PDB entry 9EP4 | electron microscopy, 3.20 A resolution | chains A and B of the 3 polymer chains in the assembly

Chain A:
Protein: Integrator complex subunit 8
From: Homo sapiens
UniProtKB: Q75QN2 (INT8_HUMAN); residue numbers follow UniProt; this construct covers 1-995
Amino-acid sequence (995 residues; numbered 1 to 995; the number before each row is that of its first residue):
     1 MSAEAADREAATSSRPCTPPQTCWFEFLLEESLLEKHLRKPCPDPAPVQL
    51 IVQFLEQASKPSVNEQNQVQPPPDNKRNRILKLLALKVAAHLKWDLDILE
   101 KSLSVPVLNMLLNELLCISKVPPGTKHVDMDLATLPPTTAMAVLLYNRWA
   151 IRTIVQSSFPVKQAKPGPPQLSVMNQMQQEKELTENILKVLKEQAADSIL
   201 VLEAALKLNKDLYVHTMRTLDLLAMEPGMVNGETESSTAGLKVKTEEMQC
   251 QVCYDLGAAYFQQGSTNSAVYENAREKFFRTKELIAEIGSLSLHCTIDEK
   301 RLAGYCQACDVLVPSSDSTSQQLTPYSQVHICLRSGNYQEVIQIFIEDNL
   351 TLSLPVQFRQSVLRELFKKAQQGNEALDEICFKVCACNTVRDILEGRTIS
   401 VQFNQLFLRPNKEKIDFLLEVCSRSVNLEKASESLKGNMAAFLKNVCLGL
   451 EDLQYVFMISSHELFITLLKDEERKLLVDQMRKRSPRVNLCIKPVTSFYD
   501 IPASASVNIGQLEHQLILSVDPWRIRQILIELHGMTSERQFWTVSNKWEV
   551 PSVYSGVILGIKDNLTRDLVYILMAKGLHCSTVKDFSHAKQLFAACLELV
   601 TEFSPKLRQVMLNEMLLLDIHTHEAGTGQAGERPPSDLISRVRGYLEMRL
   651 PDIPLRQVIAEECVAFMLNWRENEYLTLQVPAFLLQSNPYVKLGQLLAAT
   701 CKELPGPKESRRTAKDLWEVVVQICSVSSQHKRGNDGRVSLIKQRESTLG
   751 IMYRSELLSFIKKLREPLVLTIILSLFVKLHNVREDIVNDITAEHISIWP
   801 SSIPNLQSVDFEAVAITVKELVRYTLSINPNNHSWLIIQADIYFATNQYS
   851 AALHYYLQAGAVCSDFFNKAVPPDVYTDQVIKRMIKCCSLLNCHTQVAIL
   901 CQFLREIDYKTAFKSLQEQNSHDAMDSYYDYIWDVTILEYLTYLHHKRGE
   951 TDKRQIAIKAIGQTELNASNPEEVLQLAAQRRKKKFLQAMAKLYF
Not modelled in the structure: 1-21, 39-46, 62-74, 122-125, 164-175, 212-240, 293-294, 316-322, 500-501, 730-737, 785-789
Swiss-Prot annotation at these positions:
  - motif: Trp24 to Leu29 (WFEF motif)
  - modified residue: Thr18 (Phosphothreonine)
  - natural variant: Asp298 (D298G: In NEDCHS), Glu973 to Leu975 (deletion: In NEDCHS)
  - mutagenesis: Trp24 to Phe27 (Abolished recruitment of protein phosphatase 2A subunits)

Chain B:
Protein: Integrator complex subunit 5
From: Homo sapiens
UniProtKB: Q6P9B9 (INT5_HUMAN); residue numbers follow UniProt; this construct covers 1-1019
Amino-acid sequence (1019 residues; row label = number of the first residue in the row):
     1 MSALCDPPGAPGPPGPAPATHGPAPLSAQELSQEIKAFLTGVDPILGHQL
    51 SAREHARCGLLLLRSLPPARAAVLDHLRGVFDESVRAHLAALDETPVAGP
   101 PHLRPPPPSHVPAGGPGLEDVVQEVQQVLSEFIRANPKAWAPVISAWSID
   151 LMGQLSSTYSGQHQRVPHATGALNELLQLWMGCRATRTLMDIYVQCLSAL
   201 IGSCPDACVDALLDTSVQHSPHFDWVVAHIGSSFPGTIISRVLSCGLKDF
   251 CVHGGAGGGAGSSGGSSSQTPSTDPFPGSPAIPAEKRVPKIASVVGILGH
   301 LASRHGDSIRRELLRMFHDSLAGGSGGRSGDPSLQATVPFLLQLAVMSPA
   351 LLGTVSGELVDCLKPPAVLSQLQQHLQGFPREELDNMLNLAVHLVSQASG
   401 AGAYRLLQFLVDTAMPASVITTQGLAVPDTVREACDRLIQLLLLHLQKLV
   451 HHRGGSPGEGVLGPPPPPRLVPFLDALKNHVGELCGETLRLERKRFLWQH
   501 QLLGLLSVYTRPSCGPEALGHLLSRARSPEELSLATQLYAGLVVSLSGLL
   551 PLAFRSCLARVHAGTLQPPFTARFLRNLALLVGWEQQGGEGPAALGAHFG
   601 ESASAHLSDLAPLLLHPEEEVAEAAASLLAICPFPSEALSPSQLLGLVRA
   651 GVHRFFASLRLHGPPGVASACQLLTRLSQTSPAGLKAVLQLLVEGALHRG
   701 NTELFGGQVDGDNETLSVVSASLASASLLDTNRRHTAAVPGPGGIWSVFH
   751 AGVIGRGLKPPKFVQSRNQQEVIYNTQSLLSLLVHCCSAPGGTECGECWG
   801 APILSPEAAKAVAVTLVESVCPDAAGAELAWPPEEHARATVERDLRIGRR
   851 FREQPLLFELLKLVAAAPPALCYCSVLLRGLLAALLGHWEASRHPDTTHS
   901 PWHLEASCTLVAVMAEGSLLPPALGNMHEVFSQLAPFEVRLLLLSVWGFL
   951 REHGPLPQKFIFQSERGRFIRDFSREGGGEGGPHLAVLHSVLHRNIDRLG
  1001 LFSGRFQAPSPSTLLRQGT
Not modelled in the structure: 1-27, 41-51, 95-115, 159-172, 254-289, 322-331, 416-427, 455-465, 710-765, 792-794, 1010-1019

Chain A / chain B interface:
Residue-residue contacts (168; chain A residue first):
  Ser158(A) with Ser990(B)
  Phe159(A) with His993(B); Arg994(B)
  Pro160(A) with Leu941(B), hydrophobic; Ser990(B); Arg994(B), hydrogen bond (backbone-side chain)
  Lys162(A) with Phe937(B)
  Ala258(A) with His993(B)
  Phe261(A) with His993(B); Ile996(B), hydrophobic
  Gln262(A) with His993(B), hydrogen bond (backbone-side chain)
  Ser265(A) with His989(B)
  Lys300(A) with Asp997(B)
  Arg301(A) with His993(B), hydrogen bond (side chain-backbone); Arg994(B), hydrogen bond (side chain-backbone); Ile996(B)
  Gly304(A) with Ile996(B); Gly1000(B)
  Tyr305(A) with His993(B), hydrogen bond; Ile996(B)
  Ala308(A) with Gly1000(B); Ser1003(B)
  Val311(A) with Leu1001(B); Gly1004(B)
  Leu312(A) with Gln1007(B)
  Tyr326(A) with Leu1001(B), hydrophobic; Phe1002(B); Arg1005(B)
  His330(A) with Gly1004(B); Arg1005(B)
  Gln357(A) with Cys908(B); His928(B)
  Phe358(A) with Glu929(B)
  Ser361(A) with His928(B); Glu929(B), hydrogen bond; Arg1005(B)
  Arg364(A) with Ala912(B); Ala915(B); His928(B), hydrogen bond
  Lys368(A) with Ala915(B); Glu916(B), hydrogen bond (side chain-backbone)
  Ala370(A) with Arg966(B)
  Gln371(A) with Gln963(B); Arg966(B), hydrogen bond (backbone-side chain); Arg968(B)
  Gln372(A) with Gln963(B), hydrogen bond (backbone-side chain); Glu965(B); Arg966(B), hydrogen bond (backbone-side chain)
  Gly373(A) with Arg966(B)
  Glu375(A) with Glu797(B)
  Asp378(A) with Glu797(B)
  Glu379(A) with Trp799(B), hydrogen bond
  Phe382(A) with Trp799(B), hydrophobic
  Lys383(A) with Trp799(B)
  Thr398(A) with Ile773(B); Glu859(B)
  Val401(A) with Ala866(B), hydrophobic
  Asn404(A) with Gln777(B), hydrogen bond; Val784(B)
  Gln405(A) with Ala801(B); Pro802(B), hydrogen bond (side chain-backbone); Leu804(B)
  Leu406(A) with Trp799(B); Ala801(B), hydrophobic
  Leu408(A) with His785(B); Ser788(B); Pro802(B), hydrophobic
  Arg409(A) with Cys795(B), hydrogen bond (side chain-backbone); Gly796(B)
  Asn411(A) with Cys798(B), hydrogen bond (side chain-backbone)
  Glu413(A) with Cys798(B), hydrogen bond; Trp799(B)
  Lys414(A) with Cys798(B), hydrogen bond (side chain-backbone); Trp799(B); Gly800(B), hydrogen bond (side chain-backbone)
  Asn438(A) with Tyr774(B)
  Ala441(A) with Gln770(B); Tyr774(B)
  Phe442(A) with Tyr774(B), hydrogen bond (backbone-side chain)
  Asn445(A) with Pro664(B); Tyr774(B)
  Leu448(A) with Pro664(B), hydrophobic; Pro665(B)
  Gln480(A) with Pro665(B)
  Arg487(A) with Gln587(B), hydrogen bond
  Val488(A) with Leu580(B), hydrophobic; Trp584(B); Gln587(B)
  Leu490(A) with Pro529(B); Ser533(B)
  Cys491(A) with Glu530(B); Ser533(B), hydrogen bond (backbone-side chain); Thr536(B); Gln537(B)
  Ile492(A) with Ala540(B); Trp584(B), hydrophobic; Gly591(B); Ala594(B), hydrophobic; Leu595(B)
  Lys493(A) with Gln537(B), hydrogen bond (backbone-side chain)
  Pro494(A) with Gln537(B)
  Val495(A) with Leu497(B), hydrophobic; His500(B); Gln537(B)
  Thr496(A) with Leu497(B); Gln501(B)
  Ser497(A) with Leu497(B); Gln501(B), hydrogen bond (backbone-side chain)
  Tyr499(A) with Arg437(B)
  Val507(A) with Leu441(B), hydrophobic
  Gly510(A) with Leu444(B); Gln447(B)
  Gln511(A) with Leu444(B)
  Glu513(A) with Lys448(B), salt bridge
  His514(A) with Gln447(B); Gln501(B)
  Ile517(A) with Val544(B)
  Leu518(A) with Gly541(B)
  Thr543(A) with His452(B), hydrogen bond (backbone-side chain); Arg453(B), hydrogen bond (side chain-backbone); Gly454(B), hydrogen bond (side chain-backbone)
  Val544(A) with Lys448(B); His451(B); His452(B)
  Ser545(A) with His451(B)
  Asn546(A) with Val450(B); His452(B)
  Lys547(A) with His451(B); Val508(B); Arg511(B); Ser545(B)
  Trp548(A) with Val544(B)
  His579(A) with Val543(B), hydrogen bond (side chain-backbone); Val544(B); Ser545(B); Leu546(B), hydrogen bond (side chain-backbone); Ser547(B)
  Thr582(A) with Ser547(B)
  Val583(A) with Val543(B), hydrophobic; Ser547(B); His598(B)
  Lys584(A) with His598(B), hydrogen bond (backbone-side chain)
  His588(A) with Ala594(B)
  Gln629(A) with Ser636(B), hydrogen bond
  Ile828(A) with Glu637(B)
  Pro830(A) with Ser640(B); Pro641(B)
  Asn831(A) with Ala638(B); Leu639(B), hydrogen bond (side chain-backbone); Ser640(B); Pro641(B)
  His854(A) with Ser642(B)
  Gln858(A) with Pro641(B); Ser642(B), hydrogen bond (side chain-backbone)
  Val862(A) with Pro641(B), hydrophobic
  Asp865(A) with Ala683(B)
  Phe866(A) with Leu645(B), hydrophobic; Gln690(B)
  Asn868(A) with Gln690(B), hydrogen bond
  Glu965(A) with Asp823(B)
  Leu977(A) with Ala827(B), hydrophobic
  Arg981(A) with Pro822(B), hydrogen bond (side chain-backbone); Asp823(B)
  Gln988(A) with Gln690(B), hydrogen bond
  Lys992(A) with Arg649(B); Leu691(B)
  Phe995(A) with Ser642(B); Leu645(B), hydrophobic
Interface residues without a listed pair, chain A (113 interface residues in all): Val155, Gln307, Thr324, Val362, Glu365, Ala376, Ile393, Gly396, Ile399, Gln402, Phe407, Phe417, Gly437, Pro486, Asn489, Ala503, Lys576, Asp585, Ser827, Leu836, Val974
Interface residues without a listed pair, chain B (114 interface residues in all): Phe496, Trp498, Leu532, Tyr539, Leu581, Ala593, Gly596, Pro682, Lys686, Ala687, Ser781, Ile803, Ala825, Lys862, Leu863, Ser918, Gly925, Val987, Val991, Asn995

Summary:
The interface between chain A and chain B involves 113 residues on one side and 114 on the other; the contacts
include 36 hydrogen bonds and 1 salt bridge. Among the polar pairs are Glu513(A)-Lys448(B),
Pro160(A)-Arg994(B) and Gln262(A)-His993(B).
Chain A is Integrator complex subunit 8 and chain B is Integrator complex subunit 5, both from Homo sapiens;
the structure, Structure of Integrator subcomplex INTS5/8/15, was determined by electron microscopy (same
publication as 9EOC, 9EOF, 9EP1, 9FA4 and 9FA7).
